PDB entry 7PE1 | electron microscopy, 3.00 A resolution | chains A and C of the 180 polymer chains in the assembly

[Chain A (and C)]
Name: Coat protein
Organism: Brome mosaic virus
Notes: chain C of this document is another copy of the same molecule, construct and numbering; everything in this record applies to it too
UniProt: Q9QCJ1 (Q9QCJ1_BMV); residues 1-188 here = UniProt positions 1-188
Sequence (192 residues; each row starts with the number of its first residue; numbers below 1 keep their minus sign (Ser-2 is residue -2)):
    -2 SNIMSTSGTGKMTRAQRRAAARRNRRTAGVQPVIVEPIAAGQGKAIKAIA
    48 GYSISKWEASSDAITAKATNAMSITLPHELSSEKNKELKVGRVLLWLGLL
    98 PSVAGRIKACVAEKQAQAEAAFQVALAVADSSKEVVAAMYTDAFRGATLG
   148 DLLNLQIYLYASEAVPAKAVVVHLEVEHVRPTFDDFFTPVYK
Unresolved in the structure: -2 to 40 (chain C: -2 to 25)
Differences from the reference sequence: expression tag (-2 to 0, 189)

[Interface between chain A and chain C]
Residue-residue contacts - 16 pairs, chain A then chain C:
  Ser79(A) - Glu110(C)
  Glu80(A) - Glu110(C)  hydrogen bond (backbone-side chain)
  Glu80(A) - Asp148(C)
  Glu80(A) - Asn151(C)  hydrogen bond
  Glu80(A) - Leu152(C)
  Lys81(A) - Asp139(C)
  Lys81(A) - Ala140(C)
  Lys81(A) - Arg142(C)
  Glu84(A) - Gly143(C)
  Glu84(A) - Thr145(C)
  Glu84(A) - Asp148(C)
  Phe180(A) - Asp139(C)
  Thr185(A) - Leu123(C)
  Lys189(A) - Leu123(C)
  Lys189(A) - Ala124(C)
  Lys189(A) - Val125(C)  hydrogen bond (backbone-backbone)
Other interface residues (no listed pair), chain A (8 interface residues in all): Tyr188
Other interface residues (no listed pair), chain C (16 interface residues in all): Lys86, Ala122, Lys130, Ala144

[In short]
The interface between chain A and chain C involves 8 residues on one side and 16 on the other, with 3 hydrogen
bonds. Among the polar pairs are Glu80(A)-Glu110(C), Glu80(A)-Asn151(C) and Lys189(A)-Val125(C).
Chain A and chain C are both Coat protein (Brome mosaic virus); the structure, Cryo-EM structure of
BMV-derived VLP expressed in E. coli and assembled in the presence of tRNA ..., was determined by electron
microscopy together with 7PE2 from the same study.
